PDB entry 6ZUN | X-ray diffraction, 1.79 A resolution | chains L and H of the 3 polymer chains in the assembly

== Chain L ==
Molecule: Prothrombin
From: Homo sapiens
Notes: EC 3.4.21.5
Reference sequence: P00734 (THRB_HUMAN); the construct lacks a stretch of the UniProt sequence, so the offset changes along the chain: -5 to 0 = UniProt 328-333; 1-14 = UniProt 336-349; 15-17 = UniProt 361-363
Sequence (36 residues; each row starts with the number of its first residue; a row labelled like 14A-14K holds insertion residues (14A, then the next letters in order); numbers below 1 keep their minus sign (Thr-5 is residue -5)):
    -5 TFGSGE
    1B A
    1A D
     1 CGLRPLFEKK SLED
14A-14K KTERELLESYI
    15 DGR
Unresolved in the structure: -5 to 0, 15-17
Swiss-Prot annotation at these positions:
  - site: Arg17 (Cleavage)

== Chain H ==
Molecule: Prothrombin
From: Homo sapiens
Notes: EC 3.4.21.5
Reference sequence: P00734 (THRB_HUMAN); the construct lacks a stretch of the UniProt sequence and is renumbered around it, so the offset changes along the chain: 16-37 = UniProt 364-385; 38-60 = UniProt 387-409; 61-77 = UniProt 419-435; 78-97 = UniProt 437-456; 7 more segments
Sequence (259 residues; each row starts with the number of its first residue; note: 3 numbers in that range are skipped by the numbering (no residue carries them; nothing is unmodelled there); a row labelled like 60A-60E holds insertion residues (60A, then the next letters in order)):
    16 IVEGSDAEIG MSPWQVMLFR KS
   37A P
    38 QELLCGASLI SDRWVLTAAH CLL
60A-60E YPPWD
60G-60I KNF
   60K T
    61 ENDLLVRIGK HSRTRYE
   77A R
    78 NIEKISMLEK IYIHPRYNWR
   97A E
    98 NLDRDIALMK LKKPVAFSDY IHPVCLPDRE TA
129A-129C ASL
   130 LQAGYKGRVT GWGNLKET
147A-147G WTANVGK
   150 GQPSVLQVVN LPIVERPVCK DSTRIRITDN MFCA
  184A G
   184 YKP
186A-186D DEGK
   187 RGDACEGDSG GPFVMKSP
204A-204B FN
   205 NRWYQMGIVS WGE
   219 GC
  221A D
   221 RDGKYGFYTH VFRLKKWIQK VIDQFGE
Unresolved in the structure: 147A-147G, 246-247
Swiss-Prot annotation at these positions:
  - region: Ala183 to Val200 (High affinity receptor-binding region which is also known as the TP508 peptide)
  - active site (Charge relay system): His57, Asp102, Ser195
  - glycosylation: Asn60H (N-linked (GlcNAc...) (complex) asparagine)
Disulfides: Cys42-Cys58, Cys168-Cys182, Cys191-Cys220
Covalently attached groups: N-acetylglucosamine (NAG) linked to Asn60H
Small-molecule neighbours: compound20a (QQ5; [2-[(3-chlorophenyl)methylamino]-7-methoxy-1,3-benzoxazol-5-yl]-[(3R,4R)-3-methyl-4-oxidanyl-piperidin-1-yl]methanone): His57, Tyr60A, Trp60D, Glu97A, Asn98, Leu99, Ile174, Asp189, Ala190, Cys191, Glu192, Ser195, Val213, Ser214, Trp215, Gly216, Gly219, Cys220, Gly226, Phe227, Tyr228

== How chain L and chain H interact ==
Contacting residue pairs (59; chain L residue first):
  Cys1(L) - Pro120(H)
  Cys1(L) - Val121(H)
  Cys1(L) - Cys122(H)  disulfide
  Cys1(L) - Arg206(H)  hydrogen bond (backbone-side chain)
  Asp1A(L) - His119(H)  salt bridge
  Asp1A(L) - Arg206(H)
  Ala1B(L) - Arg206(H)  hydrogen bond (backbone-side chain)
  Gly2(L) - Trp29(H)
  Gly2(L) - Pro120(H)  hydrogen bond (backbone-backbone)
  Gly2(L) - Cys122(H)
  Gly2(L) - Arg206(H)
  Gly2(L) - Trp207(H)  hydrogen bond (backbone-backbone)
  Leu3(L) - His119(H)  hydrogen bond (backbone-side chain)
  Leu3(L) - Asn205(H)
  Leu3(L) - Arg206(H)
  Arg4(L) - Gly25(H)
  Arg4(L) - Met26(H)  hydrogen bond (side chain-backbone)
  Arg4(L) - Pro28(H)
  Arg4(L) - Trp29(H)
  Arg4(L) - Arg137(H)
  Arg4(L) - Trp207(H)
  Pro5(L) - Ser115(H)
  Pro5(L) - Asp116(H)
  Pro5(L) - His119(H)
  Leu6(L) - Gly25(H)
  Leu6(L) - Asp116(H)
  Leu6(L) - Tyr117(H)  hydrophobic
  Phe7(L) - Glu23(H)
  Phe7(L) - Ile24(H)
  Phe7(L) - Gly25(H)
  Phe7(L) - Met26(H)  hydrophobic
  Glu8(L) - Lys202(H)  salt bridge
  Glu8(L) - Asn205(H)
  Glu8(L) - Trp207(H)  hydrogen bond
  Asp14(L) - Glu23(H)
  Asp14(L) - Met26(H)
  Asp14(L) - Arg137(H)  salt bridge
  Lys14A(L) - Glu23(H)  hydrogen bond (backbone-side chain)
  Thr14B(L) - Arg137(H)  hydrogen bond
  Thr14B(L) - Asn159(H)  hydrogen bond
  Glu14C(L) - Arg137(H)
  Glu14C(L) - Lys202(H)  salt bridge
  Glu14E(L) - Lys135(H)  salt bridge
  Glu14E(L) - Asn159(H)  hydrogen bond
  Glu14E(L) - Tyr184(H)  hydrogen bond
  Leu14F(L) - Lys135(H)
  Leu14F(L) - Gly136(H)
  Leu14F(L) - Asn159(H)
  Leu14F(L) - Trp207(H)  hydrophobic
  Leu14G(L) - Pro204(H)  hydrophobic
  Ser14I(L) - Gly133(H)
  Ser14I(L) - Tyr134(H)
  Ser14I(L) - Lys135(H)  hydrogen bond (side chain-backbone)
  Tyr14J(L) - Tyr134(H)  hydrophobic
  Tyr14J(L) - Lys135(H)  hydrogen bond (side chain-backbone)
  Tyr14J(L) - Met201(H)  hydrophobic
  Tyr14J(L) - Lys202(H)
  Tyr14J(L) - Pro204(H)
  Ile14K(L) - Tyr134(H)
Inter-chain disulfides: Cys1(L)-Cys122(H)

== Overview ==
20 residues of chain L and 26 residues of chain H are in contact; the contacts include 1 disulfide bond, 14
hydrogen bonds and 5 salt bridges. Polar contacts include Asp1A(L)-His119(H), Glu8(L)-Lys202(H) and
Glu14E(L)-Lys135(H). Ligands of chain H: compound20a. Covalently linked N-acetylglucosamine: at Asn60H(H).
Here chain L is Prothrombin and chain H is Prothrombin, both from Homo sapiens. Entry 6ZUN (Crystal Structure
of Thrombin in complex with compound20a) was determined by X-ray diffraction together with 6ZUG, 6ZUH, 6ZUU,
6ZUW, 6ZUX, 6ZV7 and 6ZV8 from the same study.
